6FQ6 - chains A and J of the 10 polymer chains in the assembly; structure by electron microscopy, 4.00 A resolution.

[Chain A]
Name: histone H3
Organism: Xenopus laevis
Sequence (98 residues; each row starts with the number of its first residue):
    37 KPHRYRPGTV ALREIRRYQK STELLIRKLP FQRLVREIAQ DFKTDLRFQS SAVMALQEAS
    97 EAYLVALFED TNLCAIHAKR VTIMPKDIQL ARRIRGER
Unresolved in the structure: 133-134

[Chain J]
Molecule: 147-nt DNA strand
Organism: synthetic construct
Sequence (147 nucleotides; numbered -73 to 73; the number before each row is that of its first residue; numbers below 1 keep their minus sign (DC-73 is residue -73)):
   -73 CTGGAGAATC CCGGTGCCGA GGCCGCTCAA TTGGTCGTAG ACAGCTCTAG CACCGCTTAA
   -13 ACGCACGTAC GCGCTGTCCC CCGCGTTTTA ACCGCCAAGG GGATTACTCC CTAGTCTCCA
    47 GGCACGTGTC AGATATATAC ATCCTGT

[Interface between chain A and chain J]
Pairs across the interface - 23 pairs, chain A then chain J:
  His39(A) with DA-67(J), sugar contact
  Arg40(A) with DG9(J), hydrogen bond to the base; DC10(J), hydrogen bond to the sugar
  Tyr41(A) with DA-66(J), sugar contact; DG9(J), sugar contact; DC10(J), hydrogen bond to the phosphate
  Arg42(A) with DG9(J), sugar contact
  Pro43(A) with DG9(J), sugar contact
  Gly44(A) with DG9(J), hydrogen bond to the phosphate
  Val46(A) with DG9(J), hydrogen bond to the phosphate; DC10(J), phosphate contact
  Ala47(A) with DG9(J), hydrogen bond to the phosphate
  Arg53(A) with DT-65(J), salt bridge to the phosphate
  Lys56(A) with DC-64(J), salt bridge to the phosphate
  Arg63(A) with DA17(J), phosphate contact; DC18(J), phosphate contact
  Lys64(A) with DC18(J), hydrogen bond to the phosphate
  Leu65(A) with DA17(J), sugar contact; DC18(J), hydrogen bond to the phosphate
  Pro66(A) with DA17(J), sugar contact
  Arg69(A) with DA17(J), salt bridge to the phosphate
  Arg83(A) with DG26(J), hydrogen bond to the phosphate; DG27(J), salt bridge to the phosphate
Also at the interface, not in a pair above, chain A (20 interface residues in all): Thr45, Arg49, Glu50, Lys115
Also at the interface, not in a pair above, chain J (13 interface residues in all): DC-2, DG-1, DC8

[Summary]
The interface between chain A and chain J involves 20 residues on one side and 13 on the other, with 9
hydrogen bonds and 4 salt bridges. Polar contacts include Arg40(A)-DG9(J), Arg40(A)-DC10(J) and
Tyr41(A)-DC10(J).
Chain A is histone H3 (Xenopus laevis) and chain J is a 147-nt DNA strand (synthetic construct); the
structure, Class 2 : distorted nucleosome, was determined by electron microscopy, deposited together with 6FQ5
and 6FQ8.
